PDB entry 5WXL | X-ray diffraction, 1.90 A resolution | chains A and B

== Chain A ==
Molecule: Ribosome biogenesis protein RPF2
Source organism: Saccharomyces cerevisiae S288c
UniProtKB: P36160 (RPF2_YEAST); numbering as in UniProt (aligned over 19-288)
Amino-acid sequence (271 residues; row label = number of the first residue in the row):
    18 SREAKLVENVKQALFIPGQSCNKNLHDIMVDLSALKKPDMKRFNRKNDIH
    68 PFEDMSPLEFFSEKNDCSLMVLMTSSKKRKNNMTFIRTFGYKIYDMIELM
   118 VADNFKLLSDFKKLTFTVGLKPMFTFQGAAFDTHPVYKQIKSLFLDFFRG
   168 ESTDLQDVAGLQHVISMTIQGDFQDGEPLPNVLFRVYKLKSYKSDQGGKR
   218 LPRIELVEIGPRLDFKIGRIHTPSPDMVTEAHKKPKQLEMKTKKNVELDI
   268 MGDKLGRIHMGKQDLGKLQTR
Not modelled in the structure: 18, 211-217, 252-288
Differences from the reference sequence: expression tag (18)
UniProt features mapped onto this chain:
  - modified residue: Ser73 (Phosphoserine)

== Chain B ==
Molecule: Regulator of ribosome biosynthesis
Source organism: Saccharomyces cerevisiae S288c
UniProtKB: Q08746 (RRS1_YEAST); residues 20-121 here = UniProt positions 20-121
Amino-acid sequence (106 residues; each row starts with the number of its first residue):
    16 GPEAVYDLGNLAAFDSNVLDKNDLDSSNARREEKIKSLTRDNVQLLINQL
    66 LSLPMKTTTESVGGTGGQSSVMTLLQLPDPTTDLPREKPLPKAKAMTKWE
   116 KFAAKK
Not modelled in the structure: 74-86, 107-121
Differences from the reference sequence: expression tag (16-19)

== How chain A and chain B interact ==
Pairs across the interface (116; chain A residue first):
  Arg19(A) - Lys103(B)  hydrogen bond (backbone-side chain)
  Ala21(A) - Lys103(B)
  Ala21(A) - Pro104(B)
  Ala21(A) - Pro106(B)
  Lys22(A) - Arg101(B)  hydrogen bond (backbone-side chain)
  Lys22(A) - Pro106(B)
  Leu23(A) - Arg101(B)  hydrogen bond (backbone-side chain)
  Leu23(A) - Leu105(B)  hydrophobic
  Leu23(A) - Pro106(B)
  Glu25(A) - Arg101(B)  salt bridge
  Glu25(A) - Glu102(B)  hydrogen bond (side chain-backbone)
  Glu25(A) - Lys103(B)  hydrogen bond (side chain-backbone)
  Lys28(A) - Pro100(B)  hydrogen bond (side chain-backbone)
  Lys28(A) - Glu102(B)
  Asp83(A) - Lys103(B)  salt bridge
  Ser85(A) - Glu102(B)  hydrogen bond
  Arg104(A) - Pro100(B)
  Thr105(A) - Glu102(B)
  Phe106(A) - Arg101(B)
  Phe106(A) - Glu102(B)
  Phe106(A) - Lys103(B)
  Phe106(A) - Pro104(B)
  Gly107(A) - Glu102(B)  hydrogen bond (backbone-backbone)
  Tyr108(A) - Lys103(B)  hydrogen bond
  Tyr111(A) - Pro100(B)
  Asn121(A) - Arg46(B)
  Lys138(A) - Gly24(B)
  Lys138(A) - Leu26(B)
  Pro139(A) - Leu26(B)
  Met140(A) - Leu26(B)
  Met140(A) - Leu61(B)  hydrophobic
  Met140(A) - Ile62(B)  hydrophobic
  Phe141(A) - Asn25(B)
  Phe141(A) - Leu26(B)  hydrogen bond (backbone-backbone)
  Phe141(A) - Ala27(B)
  Phe141(A) - Ala28(B)  hydrogen bond (backbone-backbone)
  Thr142(A) - Ala28(B)
  Thr142(A) - Thr54(B)
  Thr142(A) - Asn57(B)
  Thr142(A) - Val58(B)
  Phe143(A) - Ala28(B)  hydrogen bond (backbone-backbone)
  Phe143(A) - Phe29(B)
  Phe143(A) - Asp30(B)  hydrogen bond (backbone-backbone)
  Gln144(A) - Asp30(B)
  Gln144(A) - Leu34(B)
  Gln144(A) - Thr54(B)
  Gln144(A) - Asn57(B)  hydrogen bond
  Gly145(A) - Asp30(B)  hydrogen bond (backbone-backbone)
  Gly145(A) - Leu34(B)
  Ala146(A) - Ser31(B)
  Lys158(A) - Phe29(B)
  Ser159(A) - Leu99(B)
  Ser159(A) - Pro100(B)
  Leu162(A) - Thr97(B)
  Asp163(A) - Leu99(B)
  Asp163(A) - Pro100(B)
  Arg166(A) - Asn25(B)  hydrogen bond
  Arg166(A) - Leu99(B)
  Thr170(A) - Leu92(B)
  Asp171(A) - Leu90(B)
  Asp171(A) - Gln91(B)
  Asp171(A) - Leu92(B)  hydrogen bond (backbone-backbone)
  Leu172(A) - Leu90(B)
  Gln173(A) - Leu26(B)
  Gln173(A) - Thr88(B)
  Gln173(A) - Leu89(B)
  Gln173(A) - Leu90(B)  hydrogen bond (backbone-backbone)
  Gln173(A) - Leu92(B)
  Asp174(A) - Met87(B)
  Asp174(A) - Thr88(B)
  Asp174(A) - Leu89(B)
  Val175(A) - Thr88(B)  hydrogen bond (backbone-backbone)
  Val175(A) - Leu90(B)  hydrophobic
  Val181(A) - Val58(B)  hydrophobic
  Ser183(A) - Thr54(B)  hydrogen bond
  Ile186(A) - Leu34(B)
  Ile186(A) - Leu39(B)
  Gln187(A) - Lys36(B)
  Gln187(A) - Leu39(B)
  Gln187(A) - Asp40(B)
  Gln187(A) - Arg46(B)  hydrogen bond
  Gly188(A) - Leu34(B)
  Gly188(A) - Lys36(B)
  Gly188(A) - Leu39(B)
  Asp189(A) - Val33(B)
  Asp189(A) - Leu34(B)  hydrogen bond (backbone-backbone)
  Leu200(A) - Arg46(B)
  Leu200(A) - Ile50(B)  hydrophobic
  Arg202(A) - Arg46(B)
  Arg202(A) - Glu47(B)  salt bridge
  Arg202(A) - Ile50(B)
  Tyr204(A) - Ile50(B)
  Tyr204(A) - Lys51(B)
  Tyr204(A) - Thr54(B)
  Leu206(A) - Val58(B)  hydrophobic
  Leu218(A) - Asn63(B)
  Leu218(A) - Leu66(B)  hydrophobic
  Pro219(A) - Gln59(B)  hydrogen bond (backbone-side chain)
  Arg220(A) - Arg55(B)
  Arg220(A) - Gln59(B)
  Ile221(A) - Arg55(B)  hydrogen bond (backbone-side chain)
  Ile221(A) - Gln59(B)  hydrogen bond (backbone-side chain)
  Glu222(A) - Arg55(B)
  Leu223(A) - Lys51(B)  hydrogen bond (backbone-side chain)
  Leu223(A) - Thr54(B)
  Leu223(A) - Arg55(B)
  Arg229(A) - Glu47(B)  salt bridge
  Asp231(A) - Arg46(B)  salt bridge
  Ala248(A) - Pro100(B)
  Ala248(A) - Arg101(B)  hydrogen bond (backbone-backbone)
  His249(A) - Asp98(B)
  His249(A) - Leu99(B)
  His249(A) - Pro100(B)
  Lys250(A) - Arg101(B)
  Lys250(A) - Leu105(B)
  Lys251(A) - Leu105(B)
Interface residues without a listed pair, chain A (66 interface residues in all): Glu20, Asn26, Asp149, Leu178, Thr185, Glu194, Val224, Glu225, Glu247
Interface residues without a listed pair, chain B (48 interface residues in all): Asp35, Ser41, Leu65, Lys71, Asp94, Pro95

== In short ==
The interface between chain A and chain B involves 66 residues on one side and 48 on the other; the contacts
include 27 hydrogen bonds and 5 salt bridges. Polar contacts include Glu25(A)-Arg101(B), Asp83(A)-Lys103(B)
and Arg202(A)-Glu47(B).
Chain A is Ribosome biogenesis protein RPF2 and chain B is Regulator of ribosome biosynthesis, both from
Saccharomyces cerevisiae S288c; the structure, Crystal structure of the Rrs1 and Rpf2 complex, was determined
by X-ray diffraction (same publication as 5WXM and 5WYL).
